7V0K - chains H and W of the 10 polymer chains in the assembly; structure by electron microscopy, 2.40 A resolution.

# Chain H
Protein: Ankyrin-1
From: Homo sapiens
Reference sequence: P16157 (ANK1_HUMAN); numbering as in UniProt (aligned over 1-1881)
Chain sequence (1881 residues; numbered 1 to 1881; the number before each row is that of its first residue):
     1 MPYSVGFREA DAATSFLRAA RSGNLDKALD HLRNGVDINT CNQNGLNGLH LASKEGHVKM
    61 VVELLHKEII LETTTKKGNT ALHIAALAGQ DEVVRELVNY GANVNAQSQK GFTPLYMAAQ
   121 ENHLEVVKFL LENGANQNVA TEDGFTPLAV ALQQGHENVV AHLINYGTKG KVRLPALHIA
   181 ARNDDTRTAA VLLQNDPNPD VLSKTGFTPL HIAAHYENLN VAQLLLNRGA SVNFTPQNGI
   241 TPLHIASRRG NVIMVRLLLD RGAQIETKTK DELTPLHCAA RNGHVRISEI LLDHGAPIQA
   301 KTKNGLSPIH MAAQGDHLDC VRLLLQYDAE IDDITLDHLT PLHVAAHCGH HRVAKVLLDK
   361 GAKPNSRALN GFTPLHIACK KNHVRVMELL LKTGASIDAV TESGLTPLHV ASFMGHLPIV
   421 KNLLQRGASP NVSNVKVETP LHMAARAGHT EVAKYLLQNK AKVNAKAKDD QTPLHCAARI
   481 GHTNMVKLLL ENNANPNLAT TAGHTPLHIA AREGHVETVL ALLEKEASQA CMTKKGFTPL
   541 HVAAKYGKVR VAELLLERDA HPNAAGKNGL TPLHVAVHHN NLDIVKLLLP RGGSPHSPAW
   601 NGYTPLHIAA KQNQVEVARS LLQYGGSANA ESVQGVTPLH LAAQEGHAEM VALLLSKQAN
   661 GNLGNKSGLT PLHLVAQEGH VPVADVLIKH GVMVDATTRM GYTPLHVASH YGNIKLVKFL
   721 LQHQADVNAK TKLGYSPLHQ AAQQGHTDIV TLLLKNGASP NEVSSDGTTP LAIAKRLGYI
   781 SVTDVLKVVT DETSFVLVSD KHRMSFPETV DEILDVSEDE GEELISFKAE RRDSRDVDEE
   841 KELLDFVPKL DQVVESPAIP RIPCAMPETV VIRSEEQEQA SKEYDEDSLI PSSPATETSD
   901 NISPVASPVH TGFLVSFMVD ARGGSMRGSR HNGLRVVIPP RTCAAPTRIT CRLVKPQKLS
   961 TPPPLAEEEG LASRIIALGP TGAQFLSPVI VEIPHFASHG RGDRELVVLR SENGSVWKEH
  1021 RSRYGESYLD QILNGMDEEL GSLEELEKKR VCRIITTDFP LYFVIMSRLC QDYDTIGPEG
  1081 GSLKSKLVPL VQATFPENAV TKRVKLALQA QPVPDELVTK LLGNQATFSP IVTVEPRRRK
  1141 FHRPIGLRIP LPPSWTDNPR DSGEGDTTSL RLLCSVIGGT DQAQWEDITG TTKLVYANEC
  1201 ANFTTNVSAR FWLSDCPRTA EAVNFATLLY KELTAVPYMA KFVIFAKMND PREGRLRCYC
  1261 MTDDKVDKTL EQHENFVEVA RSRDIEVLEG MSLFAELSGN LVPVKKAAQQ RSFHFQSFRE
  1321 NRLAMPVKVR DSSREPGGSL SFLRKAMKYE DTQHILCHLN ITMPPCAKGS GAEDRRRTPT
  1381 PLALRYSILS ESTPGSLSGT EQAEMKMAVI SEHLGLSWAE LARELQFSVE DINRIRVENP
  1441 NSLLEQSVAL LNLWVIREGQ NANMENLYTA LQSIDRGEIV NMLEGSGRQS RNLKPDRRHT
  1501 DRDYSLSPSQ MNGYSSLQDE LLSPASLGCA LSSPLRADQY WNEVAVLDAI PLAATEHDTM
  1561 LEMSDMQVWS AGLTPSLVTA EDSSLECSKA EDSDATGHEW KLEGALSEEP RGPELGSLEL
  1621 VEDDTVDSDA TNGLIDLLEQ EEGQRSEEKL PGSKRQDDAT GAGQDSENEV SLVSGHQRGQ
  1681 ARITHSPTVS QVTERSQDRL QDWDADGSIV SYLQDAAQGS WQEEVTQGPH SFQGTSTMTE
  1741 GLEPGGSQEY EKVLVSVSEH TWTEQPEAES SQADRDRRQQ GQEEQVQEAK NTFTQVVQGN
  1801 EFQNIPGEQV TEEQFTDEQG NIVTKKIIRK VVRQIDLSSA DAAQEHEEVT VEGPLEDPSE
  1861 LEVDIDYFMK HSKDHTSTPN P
Not modelled in the structure: 1-10, 462-1881
Swiss-Prot annotation at these positions:
  - modified residue: N105 (3S: -3-hydroxyasparagine), N233 (3S: -3-hydroxyasparagine), S429 (Phosphoserine), N431 (3S: -3-hydroxyasparagine), N464 (3S: -3-hydroxyasparagine), N629 (3S: -3-hydroxyasparagine), N662 (3S: -3-hydroxyasparagine), D695 (3S: -3-hydroxyaspartate), N728 (3S: -3-hydroxyasparagine), S759 (Phosphoserine), N761 (3S: -3-hydroxyasparagine), S781 (Phosphoserine), S817 (Phosphoserine), S834 (Phosphoserine), S856 (Phosphoserine), T961 (Phosphothreonine), Y1073 (Phosphotyrosine), S1082 (Phosphoserine), T1378 (Phosphothreonine), T1380 (Phosphothreonine) and 14 more in UniProt
  - natural variant: L276 (L276R: In SPH1), D332 (D332H: In a breast cancer sample), V463 (V463I: In SPH1), R619 (R619H: In Brueggen), I1054 (I1054T: In SPH1), D1592 (D1592N: In Duesseldorf)
  - mutagenesis: T1824 (T1824P: Abolishes interaction with OBSCN (in isoform Mu17)), K1826 (K1826E: Abolishes interaction with OBSCN (in isoform Mu17)), R1829 (R1829G: Abolishes interaction with OBSCN (in isoform Mu17)), K1830 (K1830E: Abolishes interaction with OBSCN (in isoform Mu17))

# Chain W
Protein: Band 3 anion transport protein
From: Homo sapiens
Reference sequence: P02730 (B3AT_HUMAN); residues 1-911 here = UniProt positions 1-911
Chain sequence (911 residues; numbered 1 to 911; the number before each row is that of its first residue):
     1 MEELQDDYED MMEENLEQEE YEDPDIPESQ MEEPAAHDTE ATATDYHTTS HPGTHKVYVE
    61 LQELVMDEKN QELRWMEAAR WVQLEENLGE NGAWGRPHLS HLTFWSLLEL RRVFTKGTVL
   121 LDLQETSLAG VANQLLDRFI FEDQIRPQDR EELLRALLLK HSHAGELEAL GGVKPAVLTR
   181 SGDPSQPLLP QHSSLETQLF CEQGDGGTEG HSPSGILEKI PPDSEATLVL VGRADFLEQP
   241 VLGFVRLQEA AELEAVELPV PIRFLFVLLG PEAPHIDYTQ LGRAAATLMS ERVFRIDAYM
   301 AQSRGELLHS LEGFLDCSLV LPPTDAPSEQ ALLSLVPVQR ELLRRRYQSS PAKPDSSFYK
   361 GLDLNGGPDD PLQQTGQLFG GLVRDIRRRY PYYLSDITDA FSPQVLAAVI FIYFAALSPA
   421 ITFGGLLGEK TRNQMGVSEL LISTAVQGIL FALLGAQPLL VVGFSGPLLV FEEAFFSFCE
   481 TNGLEYIVGR VWIGFWLILL VVLVVAFEGS FLVRFISRYT QEIFSFLISL IFIYETFSKL
   541 IKIFQDHPLQ KTYNYNVLMV PKPQGPLPNT ALLSLVLMAG TFFFAMMLRK FKNSSYFPGK
   601 LRRVIGDFGV PISILIMVLV DFFIQDTYTQ KLSVPDGFKV SNSSARGWVI HPLGLRSEFP
   661 IWMMFASALP ALLVFILIFL ESQITTLIVS KPERKMVKGS GFHLDLLLVV GMGGVAALFG
   721 MPWLSATTVR SVTHANALTV MGKASTPGAA AQIQEVKEQR ISGLLVAVLV GLSILMEPIL
   781 SRIPLAVLFG IFLYMGVTSL SGIQLFDRIL LLFKPPKYHP DVPYVKRVKT WRMHLFTGIQ
   841 IICLAVLWVV KSTPASLALP FVLILTVPLR RVLLPLIFRN VELQCLDADD AKATFDEEEG
   901 RDEYDEVAMP V
Not modelled in the structure: 1, 34-911
Swiss-Prot annotation at these positions:
  - region: E13 to M31 (Microbial infection: Interaction with P.falciparum (isolate K1) FBPA), A176 to S185 (Interaction with ANK1)
  - site: K590 (Important for anion transport), E681 (Important for anion-proton cotransport)
  - modified residue: M1 (N-acetylmethionine), Y8 (Phosphotyrosine), Y21 (Phosphotyrosine), Y46 (Phosphotyrosine), S185 (Phosphoserine), S350 (Phosphoserine), Y359 (Phosphotyrosine), Y904 (Phosphotyrosine)
  - lipidation: C843 (S-palmitoyl cysteine)
  - glycosylation: N642 (N-linked (GlcNAc...) (complex) asparagine)
  - natural variant: E40 (E40K: Found in patients with hemolytic anemia; uncertain significance), K56 (K56E: In Di(a)/Memphis-II antigen), E90 (E90K: In SPH4), G130 (G130R: In SPH4), P147 (P147S: In SPH4), A285 (A285D: In SPH4), P327 (P327R: In SPH4), A400 to A408 (deletion: In SAO and DRTA4), E429 (E429D: In NFLD+ antigen), R432 (R432W: In ELO antigen), T444 (T444N: In DRTA4), G455 (G455E: In SPH4; G455R: In SPH4), 40 further natural variant entries in UniProt
  - mutagenesis: E85 (E85A/R: Impairs expression at the cell membrane), R283 (R283A/E/S: Impairs expression at the cell membrane), N642 (N642D: Loss of N-glycosylation site), E681 (E681Q: Impairs expression at the cell membrane)
From the paper describing this entry:
  - post-translational modification sites: Y8 (citing earlier work)

# Interface between chain H and chain W
Pairs across the interface (60):
  R95(H) with L4(W)
  E132(H) with Y8(W), hydrogen bond
  V172(H) with Y8(W); E9(W), hydrogen bond (backbone-backbone)
  R173(H) with D7(W); Y8(W); E9(W)
  L174(H) with D6(W); D7(W), hydrogen bond (backbone-backbone); Y8(W); E9(W); M12(W), hydrophobic
  P175(H) with E9(W)
  I179(H) with D7(W)
  R182(H) with D6(W); M12(W)
  S203(H) with E9(W)
  K204(H) with E9(W), hydrogen bond (backbone-side chain)
  T205(H) with E9(W); E13(W)
  F207(H) with L16(W), hydrophobic
  I212(H) with M12(W), hydrophobic; L16(W), hydrophobic
  H215(H) with N15(W); L16(W)
  Y216(H) with M12(W); N15(W)
  N238(H) with Q18(W)
  I240(H) with Y21(W), hydrophobic
  H244(H) with Y21(W)
  I245(H) with Y21(W)
  R248(H) with L16(W); E17(W), salt bridge; E20(W); Y21(W), hydrogen bond
  T269(H) with Y21(W), hydrogen bond (side chain-backbone)
  K270(H) with E22(W), salt bridge
  D271(H) with E22(W); D23(W), hydrogen bond (side chain-backbone)
  L273(H) with Y21(W); D23(W)
  C278(H) with Y21(W), hydrophobic
  R281(H) with E20(W), hydrogen bond (side chain-backbone); Y21(W); E22(W), hydrogen bond (side chain-backbone); D23(W), salt bridge; P24(W)
  T302(H) with D23(W), hydrogen bond
  K303(H) with D23(W)
  N304(H) with D23(W)
  L306(H) with D23(W)
  M311(H) with D23(W)
  D337(H) with I26(W)
  H347(H) with P27(W)
  K380(H) with E28(W), hydrogen bond (side chain-backbone); S29(W), hydrogen bond (side chain-backbone)
  L405(H) with M31(W), hydrophobic
  V410(H) with M31(W), hydrophobic
  F413(H) with M31(W), hydrophobic
  M414(H) with M31(W), hydrophobic
Also at the interface, not in a pair above, chain W (23 interface residues in all): E19, D25

# Summary
The interface between chain H and chain W involves 38 residues on one side and 23 on the other, with 12
hydrogen bonds and 3 salt bridges. Polar pairs include R248(H)-E17(W), K270(H)-E22(W) and R281(H)-D23(W). The
paper reports a modification site at Y8(W).
Here chain H is Ankyrin-1 and chain W is Band 3 anion transport protein, both from Homo sapiens. Entry 7V0K
(Consensus refinement of human erythrocyte ankyrin-1 complex (Composite map)) was determined by electron
microscopy together with 7UZ3, 7UZQ, 7UZU, 7V07, 7V0M, 7V0S and 10 further entries from the same study.
